Entry 5GIP (X-ray diffraction, 3.13 A resolution); this record covers chains D and H of the 10 polymer chains in the assembly.

# Chain D
Protein: 50S ribosomal protein L7Ae
Source organism: Sulfolobus solfataricus
Reference sequence: A0A0E3JZF7 (A0A0E3JZF7_SULSF); residues 6-130 here correspond to UniProt positions 3-127 (UniProt number = residue number - 3)
Sequence (130 residues; numbered 1 to 130; the number before each row is that of its first residue):
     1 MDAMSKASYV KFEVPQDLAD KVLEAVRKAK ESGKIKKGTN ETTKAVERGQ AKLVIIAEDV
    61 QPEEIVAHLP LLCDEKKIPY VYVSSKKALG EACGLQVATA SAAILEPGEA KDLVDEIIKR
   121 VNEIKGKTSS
Unresolved in the structure: 1-6, 129-130
Construct notes: initiating methionine (1); expression tag (2-5)

# Chain H
Molecule: C/d RNA
Sequence (41 nucleotides; row label = number of the first residue in the row):
     1 GGGAGUCUUG UGAUGAGAAC ACUCAUGGUC UGAAGACUCC C
Unresolved in the structure: 1-7, 38-41

# Chain D / chain H interface
Contacting residue pairs (8):
  Lys36(D) - G32(H)  salt bridge to the phosphate
  Lys37(D) - G32(H)  sugar contact
  Lys37(D) - A33(H)  salt bridge to the phosphate
  Glu41(D) - G32(H)  hydrogen bond to the sugar
  Lys44(D) - U31(H)  salt bridge to the phosphate
  Lys44(D) - G32(H)  hydrogen bond to the base
  Arg48(D) - C30(H)  salt bridge to the phosphate
  Arg48(D) - U31(H)  salt bridge to the phosphate
Other interface residues (no listed pair), chain D (6 interface residues in all): Asn40

# Summary
6 residues of chain D face 4 of chain H across their interface; the contacts include 2 hydrogen bonds and 5
salt bridges. Polar contacts include Lys44(D)-G32(H), Glu41(D)-G32(H) and Lys36(D)-G32(H).
Chain D is 50S ribosomal protein L7Ae (Sulfolobus solfataricus) and chain H is C/d RNA; the structure, Crystal
structure of box C/D RNP with 13 nt guide regions and 11 nt substrates, was determined by X-ray diffraction
(same publication as 5GIN and 5GIO).
